PDB entry 1HX6 | X-ray diffraction, 1.65 A resolution | chains A and B of the 3 polymer chains in the assembly

[Chain A (and B)]
Name: Major capsid protein
Organism: Enterobacteria phage PRD1
Notes: chain B of this document is another copy of the same molecule, construct and numbering; everything in this record applies to it too
UniProt: P22535 (COA3_BPPRD); residues 2-395 here correspond to UniProt positions 1-394 (UniProt number = residue number - 1)
Chain sequence (394 residues; each row starts with the number of its first residue):
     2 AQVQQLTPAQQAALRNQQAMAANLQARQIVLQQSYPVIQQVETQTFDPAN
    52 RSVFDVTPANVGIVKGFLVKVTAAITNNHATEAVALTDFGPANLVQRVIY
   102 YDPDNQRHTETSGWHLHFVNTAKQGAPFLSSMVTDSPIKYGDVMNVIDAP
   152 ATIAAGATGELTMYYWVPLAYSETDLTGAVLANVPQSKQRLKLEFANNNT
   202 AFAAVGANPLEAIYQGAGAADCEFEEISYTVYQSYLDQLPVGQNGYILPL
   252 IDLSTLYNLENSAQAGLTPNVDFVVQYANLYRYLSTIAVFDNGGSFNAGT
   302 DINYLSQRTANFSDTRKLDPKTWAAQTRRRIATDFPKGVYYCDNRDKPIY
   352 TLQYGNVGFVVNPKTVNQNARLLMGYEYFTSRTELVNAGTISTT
Not modelled in the structure: 2-14, 385-395 (chain B: 2-10, 385-395)
Metal / ion sites: Na+ site 1: D143, N146, D149; Na+ site 2 near N199 (its only coordinating residue here); Na+ site 3 near N262 (its only coordinating residue here)

[Interface between chain A and chain B]
Contacting residue pairs - 89 pairs, chain A then chain B:
  L87(A) with P138(B); K140(B), hydrogen bond (backbone-side chain)
  T88(A) with K140(B)
  D89(A) with I139(B); K140(B), hydrogen bond (backbone-backbone)
  F90(A) with I139(B)
  P92(A) with P138(B), hydrophobic
  A93(A) with I139(B), hydrophobic
  H118(A) with I139(B); Y141(B), hydrogen bond
  F119(A) with Y141(B)
  T122(A) with Y141(B), hydrogen bond
  A127(A) with M133(B), hydrophobic
  P128(A) with Y141(B), hydrophobic
  S131(A) with T135(B); D136(B)
  S132(A) with T135(B); D136(B), hydrogen bond (backbone-side chain)
  M133(A) with M133(B), hydrophobic; V134(B)
  V134(A) with V134(B), hydrogen bond (backbone-backbone)
  D136(A) with R329(B), salt bridge
  D143(A) with D136(B)
  I148(A) with P138(B); I139(B), hydrophobic
  D149(A) with P138(B)
  A150(A) with P138(B)
  M164(A) with I139(B), hydrophobic
  A299(A) with V144(B); M145(B)
  G300(A) with M145(B)
  T316(A) with Y36(B); V38(B); I39(B), hydrogen bond (backbone-backbone)
  R317(A) with I39(B)
  K318(A) with Y233(B)
  L319(A) with I39(B), hydrophobic; Y233(B), hydrophobic
  D320(A) with K71(B), salt bridge; Y165(B); Y233(B), hydrogen bond
  P321(A) with M145(B)
  K322(A) with K71(B); M145(B), hydrogen bond (side chain-backbone); N146(B), hydrogen bond (side chain-backbone); V147(B); T163(B), hydrogen bond; Y165(B)
  T323(A) with L69(B); K71(B); Y165(B), hydrogen bond; Y233(B)
  A325(A) with M145(B), hydrophobic; V147(B), hydrophobic
  A326(A) with L130(B); V147(B), hydrophobic
  R329(A) with L130(B), hydrogen bond (side chain-backbone); S131(B); S132(B); D143(B), salt bridge; N146(B); V147(B)
  R330(A) with Q125(B), hydrogen bond; F129(B); L130(B)
  A333(A) with S131(B); S132(B); M133(B), hydrogen bond (backbone-backbone)
  T334(A) with S132(B), hydrogen bond; M133(B); G142(B), hydrogen bond (side chain-backbone)
  D335(A) with Y141(B); G142(B), hydrogen bond (backbone-backbone); D143(B); V144(B), hydrogen bond (side chain-backbone); M145(B), hydrogen bond (side chain-backbone)
  F336(A) with Y141(B), hydrophobic; V144(B)
  P337(A) with K140(B)
  K338(A) with V144(B)
  K348(A) with L32(B), hydrogen bond (side chain-backbone); Q33(B), hydrogen bond (side chain-backbone); S35(B); Y36(B); P37(B)
  I350(A) with Y36(B)
  Y355(A) with Q34(B); Y36(B), hydrophobic; Q239(B)
Also at the interface, not in a pair above, chain A (50 interface residues in all): D315, Q327, R331, I332, N345, D347
Also at the interface, not in a pair above, chain B (37 interface residues in all): S137, I148, E174

[Overview]
50 residues of chain A and 37 residues of chain B are in contact, with 22 hydrogen bonds and 3 salt bridges.
Polar pairs include D136(A)-R329(B), D320(A)-K71(B) and R329(A)-D143(B). D143(A), N146(A) and D149(A) form the
Na+ site 1.
Both chains are Major capsid protein (Enterobacteria phage PRD1). Entry 1HX6 (P3, the major coat protein of
the lipid-containing bacteriophage PRD1) was determined by X-ray diffraction, deposited together with 1HQN.
